PDB entry 6FRH | X-ray diffraction, 2.03 A resolution | chain A

Chain A:
Molecule: Replicative DNA helicase
From: Synechocystis sp
Notes: EC 3.6.4.12
UniProt: Q55418 (DNAB_SYNY3); the construct lacks a stretch of the UniProt sequence, so the offset changes along the chain: 2-106 = UniProt 382-486; 107-159 = UniProt 762-814
Chain sequence (169 residues; each row starts with the number of its first residue; note: 1 number in that range is skipped by the numbering (no residue carries it; nothing is unmodelled there); numbers below 1 keep their minus sign (Met-6 is residue -6)):
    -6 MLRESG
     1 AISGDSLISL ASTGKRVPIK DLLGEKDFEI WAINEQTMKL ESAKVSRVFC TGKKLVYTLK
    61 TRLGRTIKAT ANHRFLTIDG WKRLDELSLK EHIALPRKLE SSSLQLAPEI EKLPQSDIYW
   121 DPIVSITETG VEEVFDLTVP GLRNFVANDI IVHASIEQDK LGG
Not modelled in the structure: 110-115, 161-163
Sequence notes: initiating methionine (-6); expression tag (-5 to -1, 1, 160-163); engineered mutation Pro18 (Ser398 in Q55418), Gly24 (Asp404 in Q55418), Thr58 (Ile438 in Q55418), Ala107 (Ser762 in Q55418), Pro114 (Ser769 in Q55418), Pro122 (Ser777 in Q55418), Leu142 (Pro797 in Q55418), Arg143 (His798 in Q55418), Ala154 (Asn809 in Q55418)
Reported in the primary citation:
  - catalytic residues: His73
  - catalytic residues: Thr70 (citing earlier work)
  - mutagenesis - H73A: abolished catalytic activity on Gly(-1)
  - contacts within the chain: Ala1-His73 (backbone contact)

Summary:
From the paper: catalytic residues His73 and Thr70; H73A abolishes catalytic activity on Gly(-1).
Chain A is Replicative DNA helicase (Synechocystis sp); the structure, Crystal structure of Ssp DnaB
Mini-Intein variant M86, was determined by X-ray diffraction (same publication as 6FRE and 6FRG).
